Entry 2HHE (X-ray diffraction, 2.20 A resolution); this record covers chains A and C of the 4 polymer chains in the assembly.

Chain A (and C):
Protein: Hemoglobin (deoxy) (alpha chain)
Source organism: Homo sapiens
Notes: chain C of this document is another copy of the same molecule, construct and numbering; everything in this record applies to it too
Reference sequence: P69905 (HBA_HUMAN); residues 1-141 here = UniProt positions 1-141
Chain sequence (141 residues; each row starts with the number of its first residue):
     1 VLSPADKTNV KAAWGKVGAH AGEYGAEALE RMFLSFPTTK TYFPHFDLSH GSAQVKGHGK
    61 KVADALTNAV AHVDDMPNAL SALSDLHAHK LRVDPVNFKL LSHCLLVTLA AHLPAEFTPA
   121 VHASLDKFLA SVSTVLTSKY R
UniProt features mapped onto this chain:
  - site: K61 (Not glycated)
  - natural variant: D6 (A6D: In J-Toronto; this construct carries the variant), A13 (A13D: In J-Paris 1/J-Aljezur), E27 (A27E: In Shenyang; this construct carries the variant), K61 (K61N: In Zambia; deletion: In Clinic), D64 (A64D: In Pontoise; this construct carries the variant), D75 (D75A: In Lille; D75G: In Chapel Hill; D75N: In G-Pest), A111 (A111D: In Petah Tikva)
Metal / ion sites: heme Fe near H87 (its only coordinating residue here)
Ligand contacts: heme (HEM): M32, T39, Y42, F43, H45, F46, H58, K61, V62, A65, L66, L83, L86, H87, L91, V93, N97, F98, L101, V132, L136

Chain A / chain C interface:
Contacting residue pairs - 5 pairs, chain A then chain C:
  D126(A) - R141(C)  salt bridge
  K127(A) - R141(C)  hydrogen bond (side chain-backbone)
  R141(A) - D126(C)  salt bridge
  R141(A) - K127(C)  hydrogen bond (backbone-side chain)
  R141(A) - A130(C)
Other interface residues (no listed pair), chain A (6 interface residues in all): V1, A130, S138
Other interface residues (no listed pair), chain C (6 interface residues in all): V1, S138

Summary:
The chain A/chain C interface involves 6 residues from each chain; the contacts include 2 hydrogen bonds and 2
salt bridges. Polar pairs include D126(A)-R141(C) and K127(A)-R141(C). Ligands of chain A: heme.
Chain A and chain C are both Hemoglobin (deoxy) (alpha chain) (Homo sapiens); the structure, Oxygen affinity
modulation by the N-termini of the beta chains in human and bovine hemoglobin, was determined by X-ray
diffraction.
